Entry 7JMR (X-ray diffraction, 1.67 A resolution); this record covers chain A.

Chain A:
Protein: Pea pathogenicity protein 2
Source organism: Madurella mycetomatis
UniProtKB: A0A175WC91 (A0A175WC91_9PEZI); residues 1-243 here = UniProt positions 1-243
Chain sequence (243 residues; each row starts with the number of its first residue):
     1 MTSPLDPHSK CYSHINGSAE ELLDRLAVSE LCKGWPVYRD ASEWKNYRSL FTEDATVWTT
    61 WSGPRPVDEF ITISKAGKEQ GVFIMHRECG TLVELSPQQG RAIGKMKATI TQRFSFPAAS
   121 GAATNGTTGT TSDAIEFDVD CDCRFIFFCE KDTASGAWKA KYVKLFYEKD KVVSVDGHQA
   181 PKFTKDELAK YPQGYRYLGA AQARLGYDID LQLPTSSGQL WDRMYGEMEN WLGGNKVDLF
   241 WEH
Unresolved in the structure: 1-4, 118-132
Modified / non-standard residues: Mse1 (selenomethionine); Mse85, Mse106, Mse224, Mse228 (selenomethionine; parent Met)
Bound ions: Ca2+ site 1 near D24 (its only coordinating residue here); K+ near E88 (its only coordinating residue here); Ca2+ site 2: D186, D238, F240, H243; Ca2+ site 3 near N230 (its only coordinating residue here)

Overview:
D186, D238, F240 and H243 coordinate Ca2+ site 2.
Chain A is Pea pathogenicity protein 2 (Madurella mycetomatis); the structure, Crystal structure of the pea
pathogenicity protein 2 from Madurella mycetomatis, was determined by X-ray diffraction (same publication as
7KD9).
